PDB entry 2DXC | X-ray diffraction, 1.90 A resolution | chains C and F of the 12 polymer chains in the assembly

# Chain C (and F)
Name: Thiocyanate hydrolase subunit gamma
Organism: Thiobacillus thioparus
Notes: EC 3.5.5.8; chain F of this document is another copy of the same molecule, construct and numbering; everything in this record applies to it too
UniProt: O66188 (SCNC_THITI); residues 1-243 here correspond to UniProt positions 0-242 (UniProt number = residue number - 1)
Amino-acid sequence (243 residues; each row starts with the number of its first residue):
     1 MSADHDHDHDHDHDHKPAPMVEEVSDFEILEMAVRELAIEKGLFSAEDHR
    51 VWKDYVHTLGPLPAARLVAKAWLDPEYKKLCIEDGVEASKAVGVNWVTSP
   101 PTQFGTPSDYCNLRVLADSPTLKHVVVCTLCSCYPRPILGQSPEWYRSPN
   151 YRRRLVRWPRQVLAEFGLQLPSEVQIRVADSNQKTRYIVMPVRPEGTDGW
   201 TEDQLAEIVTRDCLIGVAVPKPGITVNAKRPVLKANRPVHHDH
Not modelled in the structure: 1-22, 240-243 (chain F: 1-23, 240-243)
Modified residues: Cys-131 (3-sulfinoalanine; CSD); Cys-133 (s-hydroxycysteine; CSO)
Bound ions: Co3+: Cys-128, Cys-131, Ser-132, Cys-133

# Chain C / chain F interface
Contacting residue pairs (11; chain C residue first):
  Gln-161(C) with Gln-161(F); Ala-164(F); Glu-165(F)
  Ala-164(C) with Gln-161(F)
  Glu-165(C) with Gln-161(F)
  Gln-169(C) with Gln-169(F); Leu-170(F); Ser-172(F)
  Leu-170(C) with Gln-169(F), hydrogen bond (backbone-side chain)
  Pro-171(C) with Gln-169(F)
  Ser-172(C) with Gln-169(F)
Other interface residues (no listed pair), chain C (8 interface residues in all): Arg-160
Other interface residues (no listed pair), chain F (8 interface residues in all): Arg-160, Pro-171

# Overview
Chain C and chain F each contribute 8 residues to their interface, with 1 hydrogen bond. Its one
hydrogen-bonded contact is Leu-170(C)/Gln-169(F). Cys-128(C), Cys-131(C), Ser-132(C) and Cys-133(C) coordinate
Co3+.
Both chains are Thiocyanate hydrolase subunit gamma (Thiobacillus thioparus). Entry 2DXC (Recombinant
thiocyanate hydrolase, fully-matured form) was determined by X-ray diffraction (same publication as 2ZZD and
2DXB).
